Entry 7MUB (X-ray diffraction, 3.00 A resolution); this record covers chains B and C of the 3 polymer chains in the assembly.

[Chain B]
Name: Fab light chain
From: Synthetic construct
Notes: antibody fragment or engineered binder
Amino-acid sequence (215 residues; row label = number of the first residue in the row):
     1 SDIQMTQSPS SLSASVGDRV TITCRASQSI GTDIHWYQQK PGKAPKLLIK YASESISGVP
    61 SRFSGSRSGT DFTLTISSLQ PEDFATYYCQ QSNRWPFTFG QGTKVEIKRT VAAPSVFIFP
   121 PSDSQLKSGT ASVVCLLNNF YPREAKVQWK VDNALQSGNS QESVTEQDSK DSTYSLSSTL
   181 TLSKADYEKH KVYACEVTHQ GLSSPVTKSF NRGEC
Unresolved in the structure: 1, 53, 145, 194, 199-215
Cystine bridges: Cys24-Cys89, Cys135-Cys195

[Chain C]
Name: pH-gated potassium channel KcsA
From: Streptomyces lividans
UniProt: P0A334 (KCSA_STRLI); residues 26-121 here = UniProt positions 26-121
Amino-acid sequence (96 residues; row label = number of the first residue in the row):
    26 WRCAGAATVL LVIVLLAGSY LAVLAERGAP GAQLITYPRA LWWSVVTATT VGYGDLYPVT
    86 LWGRCVAVVV MVAGITSFGL VTAALATWFV GQCQQQ
Unresolved in the structure: 26-27, 119-121
Construct notes: engineered mutation Cys28 (Ala in P0A334), Val71 (Glu in P0A334), Cys90 (Leu in P0A334), Gln117 (Arg in P0A334), Cys118 (Glu in P0A334), Gln120 (Glu in P0A334), Gln121 (Arg in P0A334)
Bound ions: K+ site 1: Thr75, Val76; K+ site 2: Gly77, Tyr78
Swiss-Prot annotation at these positions:
  - motif: Thr75 to Asp80 (Selectivity filter)
From the paper describing this entry:
  - conformationally variable residues (side-chain flip): Trp67
  - self-association interface (contacts with another copy of this molecule); pairs are residue here / residue on that copy: Cys28-Cys118

[Chain B / chain C interface]
Pairs across the interface - 18 pairs, chain B then chain C:
  Asp33(B) with Arg64(C), salt bridge
  Ser92(B) with Ile60(C); Arg64(C), hydrogen bond (backbone-side chain)
  Asn93(B) with Ala57(C); Gln58(C), hydrogen bond; Arg64(C), hydrogen bond (backbone-side chain)
  Arg94(B) with Gly56(C), hydrogen bond (side chain-backbone); Ala57(C); Gln58(C), hydrogen bond; Ile60(C)
  Trp95(B) with Arg52(C); Gly53(C); Ala54(C); Pro55(C); Gly56(C), hydrogen bond (backbone-backbone); Ala57(C), hydrogen bond (backbone-backbone); Ile60(C)
  Phe97(B) with Arg52(C)
Interface residues without a listed pair, chain B (7 interface residues in all): Asp2

[Overview]
7 residues of chain B and 9 residues of chain C are in contact; the contacts include 7 hydrogen bonds and 1
salt bridge. Polar contacts include Asp33(B)-Arg64(C), Ser92(B)-Arg64(C) and Asn93(B)-Gln58(C). The K+ site 1
is built by Thr75(C) and Val76(C). From the paper: conformational variability at Trp67(C); a self-association
interface involving Cys28(C).
Here chain B is Fab light chain (Synthetic construct) and chain C is pH-gated potassium channel KcsA
(Streptomyces lividans). Entry 7MUB (KcsA Open gate E71V mutant in Potassium) was determined by X-ray
diffraction (same publication as 7MHR, 7MHX, 7MJT and 7MK6).
